Entry 6VON (electron microscopy, 3.35 A resolution); this record covers chains C and d of the 26 polymer chains in the assembly.

Chain C:
Protein: ATP synthase subunit alpha, chloroplastic
From: Spinacia oleracea
Notes: EC 7.1.2.2
UniProt: P06450 (ATPA_SPIOL); residues 1-507 here = UniProt positions 1-507
Chain sequence (507 residues; each row starts with the number of its first residue):
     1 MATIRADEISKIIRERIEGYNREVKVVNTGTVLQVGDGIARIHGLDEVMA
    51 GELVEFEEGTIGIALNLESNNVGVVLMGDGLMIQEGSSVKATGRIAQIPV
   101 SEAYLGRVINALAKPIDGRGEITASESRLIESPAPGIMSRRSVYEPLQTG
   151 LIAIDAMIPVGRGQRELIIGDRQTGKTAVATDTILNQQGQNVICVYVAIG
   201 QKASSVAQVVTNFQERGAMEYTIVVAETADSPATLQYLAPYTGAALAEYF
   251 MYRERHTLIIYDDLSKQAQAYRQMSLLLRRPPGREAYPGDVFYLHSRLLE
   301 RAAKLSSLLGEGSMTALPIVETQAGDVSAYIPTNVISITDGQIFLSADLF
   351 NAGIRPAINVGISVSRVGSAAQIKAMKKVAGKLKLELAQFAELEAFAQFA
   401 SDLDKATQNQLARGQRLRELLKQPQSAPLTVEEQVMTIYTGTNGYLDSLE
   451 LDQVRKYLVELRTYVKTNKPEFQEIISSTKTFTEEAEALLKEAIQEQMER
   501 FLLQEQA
Disordered / not traced: 1-4, 505-507
Small-molecule neighbours: ATP (adenosine-5'-triphosphate): Asp171, Arg172, Gln173, Thr174, Gly175, Lys176, Thr177, Ala178, Phe350, Arg355, Pro356, Gln423, Pro424, Gln425
UniProt features mapped onto this chain:
  - binding site (ATP): Gly170 to Thr177
  - site: Ser363 (Required for activity)

Chain d:
Protein: ATP synthase delta chain, chloroplastic
From: Spinacia oleracea
UniProt: P11402 (ATPD_SPIOL); residues 1-257 here = UniProt positions 1-257
Chain sequence (257 residues; each row starts with the number of its first residue):
     1 MAALQNPVALQSRTTTAVAALSTSSTTSTPKPFSLSFSSSTATFNPLRLK
    51 ILTASKLTAKPRGGALGTRMVDSTASRYASALADVADVTGTLEATNSDVE
   101 KLIRIFSEEPVYYFFANPVISIDNKRSVLDEIITTSGLQPHTANFINILI
   151 DSERINLVKEILNEFEDVFNKITGTEVAVVTSVVKLENDHLAQIAKGVQK
   201 ITGAKNVRIKTVIDPSLVAGFTIRYGNEGSKLVDMSVKKQLEEIAAQLEM
   251 DDVTLAV
Disordered / not traced: 1-71, 251-257

Interface between chain C and chain d:
Contacting residue pairs - 31 pairs, chain C then chain d:
  Ile13(C) with Gln247(d)
  Arg16(C) with Glu243(d); Ala246(d), hydrogen bond (side chain-backbone); Glu249(d)
  Ile17(C) with Glu243(d)
  Tyr20(C) with Glu242(d); Ala246(d), hydrophobic
  Arg22(C) with Met235(d); Lys239(d)
  Glu23(C) with Glu242(d)
  Val24(C) with Val233(d), hydrophobic; Met235(d), hydrophobic
  Lys25(C) with Leu232(d); Val233(d)
  Val26(C) with Tyr225(d); Lys231(d); Leu232(d); Val233(d), hydrophobic
  Val27(C) with Ser230(d); Lys231(d); Leu232(d), hydrogen bond (backbone-backbone)
  Asn28(C) with Ser230(d)
  Thr29(C) with Arg224(d); Gly229(d); Ser230(d), hydrogen bond (backbone-backbone); Leu232(d)
  His43(C) with Glu228(d)
  Gly44(C) with Ser230(d)
  Asp46(C) with Asn227(d), hydrogen bond
  Asn70(C) with Asp72(d)
  Ser88(C) with Arg224(d)
Other interface residues (no listed pair), chain C (19 interface residues in all): Thr31, Ser69
Other interface residues (no listed pair), chain d (20 interface residues in all): Asp234, Lys238, Ala245

In short:
The interface between chain C and chain d involves 19 residues on one side and 20 on the other, with 4
hydrogen bonds. Polar contacts include Arg16(C)-Ala246(d), Asp46(C)-Asn227(d) and Val27(C)-Leu232(d). Ligands
of chain C: ATP. From UniProt: 8 ATP-binding residues on chain C.
Chain C is ATP synthase subunit alpha, chloroplastic and chain d is ATP synthase delta chain, chloroplastic,
both from Spinacia oleracea; the structure, Chloroplast ATP synthase (R1, CF1FO), was determined by electron
microscopy, deposited together with 6VM1, 6VM4, 6VMB, 6VMD, 6VMG, 6VOF and 8 further entries.
